Entry 6V46 (X-ray diffraction, 2.25 A resolution); this record covers chains A and B of the 6 polymer chains in the assembly.

== Chain A ==
Name: Hemagglutinin HA1 chain
Source organism: Influenza A virus (strain A/Turkey/Ontario/6118/1968 H8N4)
UniProtKB: F2P175 (F2P175_I68A3); residues 1-327 here correspond to UniProt positions 18-344 (UniProt number = residue number + 17)
Sequence (331 residues; row label = number of the first residue in the row; numbers below 1 keep their minus sign (Ala-3 is residue -3)):
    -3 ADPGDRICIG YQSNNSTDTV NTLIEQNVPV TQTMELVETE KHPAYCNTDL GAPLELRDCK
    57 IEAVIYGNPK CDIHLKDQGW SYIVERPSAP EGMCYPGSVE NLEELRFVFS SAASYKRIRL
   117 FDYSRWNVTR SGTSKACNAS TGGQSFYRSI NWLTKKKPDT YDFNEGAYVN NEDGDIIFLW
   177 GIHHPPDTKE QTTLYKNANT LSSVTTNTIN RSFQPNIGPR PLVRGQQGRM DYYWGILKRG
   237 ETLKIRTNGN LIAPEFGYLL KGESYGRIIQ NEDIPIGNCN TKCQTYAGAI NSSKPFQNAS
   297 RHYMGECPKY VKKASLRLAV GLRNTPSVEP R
Unresolved in the structure: -3 to 0, 324-327
Differences from the reference sequence: expression tag (-3 to 0)
Disulfides: Cys42-Cys275, Cys55-Cys67, Cys90-Cys133, Cys279-Cys303
Glycans and other covalent adducts: N-acetylglucosamine (NAG) linked to Asn123, Asn294; glycan linked to Asn134
Reported in the primary citation:
  - post-translational modification sites: Asn123, Asn134, Asn294

== Chain B ==
Name: Hemagglutinin HA2 chain
Source organism: Influenza A virus (strain A/Turkey/Ontario/6118/1968 H8N4)
UniProtKB: F2P175 (F2P175_I68A3); residues 1-174 here correspond to UniProt positions 345-518 (UniProt number = residue number + 344)
Sequence (183 residues; row label = number of the first residue in the row):
     1 GLFGAIAGFI EGGWSGMIDG WYGFHHSNSE GTGMAADQKS TQEAIDKITN KVNNIVDKMN
    61 REFEVVNHEF SEVEKRINMI NDKIDDQIED LWAYNAELLV LLENQKTLDE HDSNVKNLFD
   121 EVKRRLSANA IDAGNGCFDI LHKCDNECME TIKNGTYDHK EYEEEAKLER SKINSGRLVP
   181 RGS
Unresolved in the structure: 1-5, 172-183
Differences from the reference sequence: expression tag (175-183)
Disulfides: Cys144-Cys148

== How chain A and chain B interact ==
Inter-chain disulfides: Cys4(A)-Cys137(B)
Residue-residue contacts - 133 pairs, chain A then chain B:
  Asp1(A) with Ser27(B); Asn28(B); Asp139(B); Ile140(B), hydrogen bond (backbone-backbone); His142(B); Cys144(B), hydrogen bond (side chain-backbone)
  Arg2(A) with Ile6(B), hydrogen bond (side chain-backbone); His26(B); Ser27(B), hydrogen bond (backbone-backbone); Asn135(B); Cys137(B); Phe138(B); Asp139(B), salt bridge; Met149(B)
  Ile3(A) with His25(B); Cys137(B), hydrogen bond (backbone-side chain); Phe138(B), hydrogen bond (backbone-backbone); Ile152(B), hydrophobic
  Cys4(A) with Ile6(B); Ala7(B); Gly8(B), hydrogen bond (side chain-backbone); Trp14(B); Gly23(B); Phe24(B); His25(B), hydrogen bond (backbone-backbone); Gly136(B); Cys137(B), disulfide
  Ile5(A) with Gly8(B); Phe9(B), hydrogen bond (backbone-backbone); Trp14(B); Gly23(B); Phe24(B), hydrophobic; Val115(B); Phe119(B), hydrophobic; Gly136(B), hydrogen bond (backbone-backbone); Phe138(B), hydrophobic
  Gly6(A) with Trp14(B); Met17(B); Tyr22(B); Gly23(B), hydrogen bond (backbone-backbone)
  Tyr7(A) with Phe9(B); Gly12(B); Gly13(B), hydrogen bond (side chain-backbone); Trp14(B), hydrogen bond (backbone-backbone); Met17(B); Trp21(B); Val115(B), hydrophobic
  Gln8(A) with Trp14(B); Met17(B); Gly20(B); Trp21(B), hydrogen bond (backbone-backbone)
  Ser9(A) with Gly13(B); Trp14(B), hydrogen bond (backbone-backbone); Ser15(B)
  Val16(A) with Asn104(B)
  Asn17(A) with Leu101(B); Asn104(B), hydrogen bond (backbone-side chain)
  Thr18(A) with Leu101(B); Asn104(B); Gln105(B)
  Leu19(A) with Leu98(B), hydrophobic; Leu101(B), hydrogen bond (backbone-backbone); Leu102(B), hydrophobic; Gln105(B)
  Ile20(A) with Gln105(B)
  Val24(A) with Leu108(B), hydrophobic
  Val26(A) with Leu108(B), hydrophobic
  Gln28(A) with Trp21(B)
  Met30(A) with Val52(B), hydrophobic
  Leu32(A) with Val100(B), hydrophobic
  Glu99(A) with Glu69(B); Ser71(B)
  Arg102(A) with Glu69(B), salt bridge
  Tyr261(A) with Glu64(B); Val66(B)
  Gly262(A) with Val66(B)
  Arg263(A) with Glu64(B), salt bridge; Val66(B)
  Ile264(A) with Glu69(B)
  Gln266(A) with Asn67(B); Glu69(B), hydrogen bond
  Tyr282(A) with Val66(B); Asn67(B), hydrogen bond (side chain-backbone)
  Ser288(A) with Arg61(B), hydrogen bond (backbone-side chain)
  Ser289(A) with Val56(B); Arg61(B), hydrogen bond (backbone-side chain)
  Lys290(A) with Arg61(B)
  Pro291(A) with Arg61(B)
  Phe292(A) with Met59(B), hydrophobic; Trp92(B), hydrophobic; Ala96(B), hydrophobic
  Arg297(A) with Val65(B); Asp85(B); Asp86(B), salt bridge; Glu89(B), salt bridge
  His298(A) with Val65(B); Val66(B); Asn67(B)
  Tyr299(A) with Phe63(B); Glu64(B); Val65(B), hydrogen bond (backbone-backbone)
  Met300(A) with Glu64(B)
  Gly301(A) with Glu64(B), hydrogen bond (backbone-side chain)
  Glu302(A) with Arg61(B)
  Cys303(A) with Arg61(B)
  Lys305(A) with Met59(B); Trp92(B)
  Tyr306(A) with Glu89(B)
  Lys308(A) with Glu89(B), salt bridge
  Lys309(A) with Ala93(B), hydrogen bond (side chain-backbone); Glu97(B), salt bridge
  Leu312(A) with Ala96(B), hydrophobic
  Arg313(A) with Val100(B); Asn104(B), hydrogen bond (backbone-side chain)
  Leu314(A) with Val52(B), hydrophobic; Asn104(B)
  Ala315(A) with Asn104(B), hydrogen bond (backbone-side chain); Thr107(B)
  Val316(A) with Trp21(B); Ile48(B); Thr107(B); His111(B), hydrogen bond (backbone-side chain)
  Gly317(A) with Leu108(B); His111(B), hydrogen bond (backbone-side chain)
  Leu318(A) with Trp21(B); His111(B)
  Arg319(A) with Leu108(B)
  Thr321(A) with Gly12(B); Gly13(B), hydrogen bond (backbone-backbone)
  Pro322(A) with Gly13(B)
  Ser323(A) with Glu11(B), hydrogen bond (side chain-backbone); Gly12(B); Gly13(B), hydrogen bond (backbone-backbone)
Also at the interface, not in a pair above, chain A (57 interface residues in all): Thr27, Phe103, Pro304
Also at the interface, not in a pair above, chain B (72 interface residues in all): Ile18, Ser29, Ile55, Asn60, His68, Phe70, Glu74, Glu103, Leu118, Val122, Leu126, Lys143, Lys153

== Overview ==
Chain A and chain B form an interface of 57 and 72 residues respectively, with 1 disulfide bond, 31 hydrogen
bonds and 7 salt bridges. Polar pairs include Arg2(A)-Asp139(B), Arg102(A)-Glu69(B) and Arg263(A)-Glu64(B).
N-acetylglucosamine is covalently linked to Asn123(A) and Asn294(A). The paper reports modification sites
Asn123(A), Asn134(A) and Asn294(A).
Here chain A is Hemagglutinin HA1 chain and chain B is Hemagglutinin HA2 chain, both from Influenza A virus
(strain A/Turkey/Ontario/6118/1968 H8N4). Entry 6V46 (The crystal structure of hemagglutinin from
A/turkey/Ontario/6118/1968 (H8N4)) was determined by X-ray diffraction (same publication as 6V44, 6V47, 6V48
and 6V49).
